9FS4 - chains A and P; structure by X-ray diffraction, 1.60 A resolution.

Chain A:
Molecule: 14-3-3 protein sigma
Source organism: Homo sapiens
Reference sequence: P31947 (1433S_HUMAN); residue numbers follow UniProt; this construct covers 1-231
Sequence (236 residues; row label = number of the first residue in the row; numbers below 1 keep their minus sign (Gly-4 is residue -4)):
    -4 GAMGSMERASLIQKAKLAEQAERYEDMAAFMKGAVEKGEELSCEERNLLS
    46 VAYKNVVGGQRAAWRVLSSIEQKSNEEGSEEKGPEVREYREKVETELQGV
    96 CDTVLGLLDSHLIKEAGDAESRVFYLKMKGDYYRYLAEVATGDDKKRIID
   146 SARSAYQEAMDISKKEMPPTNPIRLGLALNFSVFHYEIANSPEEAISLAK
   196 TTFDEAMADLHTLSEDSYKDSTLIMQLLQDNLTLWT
Unresolved in the structure: 71-76
Covalently attached groups: LvD1009 (TJ8) linked to Lys122
Modified / non-standard residues: Cys38 (S-hydroxycysteine; CSO)
Differences from the reference sequence: expression tag (-4 to 0); conflict Gln224 (Arg in P31947)
Small-molecule neighbours: LvD1009 (TJ8; 2-bromanyl-4-(2-phenylimidazol-1-yl)benzaldehyde): Asn42, Ser45, Phe119, Pro167, Ile168, Gly171, Asp215, Leu218, Ile219
Curated features (UniProtKB/Swiss-Prot):
  - site (Interaction with phosphoserine on interacting protein): Arg56, Arg129
  - modified residue (Phosphoserine): Ser5, Ser74

Chain P:
Molecule: Microtubule-associated protein tau
Reference sequence: P10636 (TAU_HUMAN); residues 210-222 here correspond to UniProt positions 527-539 (UniProt number = residue number + 317)
Sequence (13 residues; each row starts with the number of its first residue):
   210 SRTPSLPTPPTRE
Unresolved in the structure: 210, 219-222
Modified / non-standard residues: Ser214 (phosphoserine; SEP)
Small-molecule neighbours: LvD1009 (TJ8; 2-bromanyl-4-(2-phenylimidazol-1-yl)benzaldehyde): Leu215, Pro216, Thr217, Pro218
Curated features (UniProtKB/Swiss-Prot):
  - modified residue: Thr212 (Phosphothreonine), Ser214 (Phosphoserine), Thr217 (Phosphothreonine)

Interface between chain A and chain P:
Contacting residue pairs (17):
  Arg56(A) - Ser214(P)
  Arg60(A) - Arg211(P)
  Lys122(A) - Leu215(P)
  Arg129(A) - Ser214(P)
  Tyr130(A) - Ser214(P)
  Leu174(A) - Ser214(P)
  Leu174(A) - Leu215(P)
  Asn175(A) - Ser214(P)
  Asn175(A) - Leu215(P)  hydrogen bond (side chain-backbone)
  Val178(A) - Pro213(P)
  Tyr181(A) - Thr212(P)
  Glu182(A) - Arg211(P)
  Glu182(A) - Thr212(P)  hydrogen bond (side chain-backbone)
  Leu222(A) - Pro216(P)
  Asn226(A) - Thr212(P)
  Asn226(A) - Pro213(P)  hydrogen bond (side chain-backbone)
  Trp230(A) - Thr212(P)  hydrogen bond
Interface residues without a listed pair, chain A (19 interface residues in all): Val46, Lys49, Asn50, Gly171, Ile219, Leu229
Interface residues without a listed pair, chain P (8 interface residues in all): Thr217, Pro218

In short:
19 residues of chain A face 8 of chain P across their interface; the contacts include 4 hydrogen bonds. Polar
contacts include Asn175(A)-Leu215(P), Glu182(A)-Thr212(P) and Asn226(A)-Pro213(P). Bound to chain P: LvD1009.
Covalently linked LvD1009: at Lys122(A).
Chain A is 14-3-3 protein sigma (Homo sapiens) and chain P is Microtubule-associated protein tau; the
structure, Crystal structure of 14-3-3 sigma in complex with Tau pS214 peptide and covalent stabilizer LD12,
was determined by X-ray diffraction.
